PDB entry 8EOT | electron microscopy, 3.30 A resolution | chains N and C of the 9 polymer chains in the assembly

Chain N:
Molecule: 40-nt DNA strand
Sequence (40 nucleotides; each row starts with the number of its first residue):
     1 GGGCGCATGC TGCTCATCAA AGCCATGACG GCGACTGCCG
Disordered / not traced: 1-7, 24-25

Chain C:
Name: DNA-directed RNA polymerase subunit beta
From: Mycobacterium tuberculosis H37Rv
Notes: EC 2.7.7.6
UniProt: P9WGY9 (RPOB_MYCTU); residues 1-1178 here = UniProt positions 1-1178
Sequence (1178 residues; numbered 1 to 1178; the number before each row is that of its first residue):
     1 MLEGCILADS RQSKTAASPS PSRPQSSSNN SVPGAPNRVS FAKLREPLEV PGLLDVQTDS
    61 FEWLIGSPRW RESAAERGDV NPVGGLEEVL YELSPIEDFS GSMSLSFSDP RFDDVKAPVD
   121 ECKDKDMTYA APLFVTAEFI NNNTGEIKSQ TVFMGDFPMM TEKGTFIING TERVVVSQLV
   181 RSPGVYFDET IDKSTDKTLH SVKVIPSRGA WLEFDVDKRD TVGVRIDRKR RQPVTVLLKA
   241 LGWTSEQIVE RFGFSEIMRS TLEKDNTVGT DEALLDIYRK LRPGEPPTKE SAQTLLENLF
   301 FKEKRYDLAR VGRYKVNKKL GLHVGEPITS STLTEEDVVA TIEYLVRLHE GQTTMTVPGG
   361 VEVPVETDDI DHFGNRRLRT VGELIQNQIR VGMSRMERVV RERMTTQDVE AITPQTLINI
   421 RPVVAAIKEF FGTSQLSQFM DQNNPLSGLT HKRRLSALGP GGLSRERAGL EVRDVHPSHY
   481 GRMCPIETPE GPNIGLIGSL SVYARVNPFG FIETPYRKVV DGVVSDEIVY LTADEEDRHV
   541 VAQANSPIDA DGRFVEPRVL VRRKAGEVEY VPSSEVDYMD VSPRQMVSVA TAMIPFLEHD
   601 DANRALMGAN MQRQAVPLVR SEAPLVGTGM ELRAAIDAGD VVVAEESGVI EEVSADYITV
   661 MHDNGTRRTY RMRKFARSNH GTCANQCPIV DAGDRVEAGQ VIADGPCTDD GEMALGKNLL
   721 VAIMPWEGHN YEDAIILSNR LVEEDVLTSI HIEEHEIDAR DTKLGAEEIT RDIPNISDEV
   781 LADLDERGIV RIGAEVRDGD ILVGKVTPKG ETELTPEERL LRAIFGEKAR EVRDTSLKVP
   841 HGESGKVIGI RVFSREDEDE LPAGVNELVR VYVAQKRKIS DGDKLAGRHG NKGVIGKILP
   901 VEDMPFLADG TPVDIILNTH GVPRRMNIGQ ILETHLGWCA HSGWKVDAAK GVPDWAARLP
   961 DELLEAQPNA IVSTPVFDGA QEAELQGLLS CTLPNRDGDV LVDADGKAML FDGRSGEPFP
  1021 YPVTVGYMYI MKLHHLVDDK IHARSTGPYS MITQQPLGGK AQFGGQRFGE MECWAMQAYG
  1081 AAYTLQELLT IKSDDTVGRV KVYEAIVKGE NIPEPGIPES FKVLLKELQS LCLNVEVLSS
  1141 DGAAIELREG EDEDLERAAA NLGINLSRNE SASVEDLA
Disordered / not traced: 1-29, 811-828, 1170-1178
Curated features (UniProtKB/Swiss-Prot):
  - natural variant: Val423 (V423A: In strain: vr1), Leu436 (L436P: In strain: vr2), Ser437 (S437T: In strain: vr3), Gln438 to Asp441 (sequence variant, change not given here; In strain: RJ49), Gln438 (Q438L: In strain: vr4), Phe439 (F439V: In strain: RJ37), Met440 to Asn443 (deletion: In strain: RJ55), Asp441 (D441V: In strain: vr3), Leu449 to Lys452 (sequence variant, change not given here; In strain: RJ48), His451 (H451D: In strain: vr5; H451L: In strain: SP28; H451N: In strain: vr6; H451P: In strain: vr8; H451Q: In strain: vr1; H451R: In strain: vr7), Ser456 (S456L: In strain: vr11 and RJ37; S456Q: In strain: vr9; S456W: In strain: vr10), Leu458 (L458P: In strain: vr12 and SP22)
  - mutagenesis: Glu138 (E138R: Weakens interaction with TRCF and CarD), Ile147 (I147A: Weakens interaction with TRCF and CarD), Lys148 (K148A: Does not affect association with TRCF, but weakens interaction with CarD), Ser149 (S149A: Does not affect association with TRCF, but weakens interaction with CarD)

Interface between chain N and chain C:
Residue-residue contacts (11):
  DG22(N) - Arg208(C)  salt bridge to the phosphate
  DT26(N) - Trp211(C)  sugar contact
  DT26(N) - Arg228(C)  hydrogen bond to the sugar
  DG27(N) - Arg181(C)  salt bridge to the phosphate
  DG27(N) - Lys203(C)  salt bridge to the phosphate
  DG27(N) - Trp211(C)  phosphate contact
  DG27(N) - Arg228(C)  salt bridge to the phosphate
  DG27(N) - Asp371(C)  base contact
  DG27(N) - Gly462(C)  base contact
  DG27(N) - Leu463(C)  base contact
  DA28(N) - Arg467(C)  base contact
Interface residues without a listed pair, chain N (6 interface residues in all): DA21, DC38
Interface residues without a listed pair, chain C (16 interface residues in all): Gly209, Arg230, Ile370, Arg376, Arg398, Ser464, Val472

Overview:
Chain N and chain C form an interface of 6 and 16 residues respectively, with 1 hydrogen bond and 4 salt
bridges. Polar pairs include DT26(N)-Arg228(C), DG22(N)-Arg208(C) and DG27(N)-Arg181(C). Curated annotation
(UniProt) lists 4 mutagenesis sites on chain C.
Chain N is a 40-nt DNA strand and chain C is DNA-directed RNA polymerase subunit beta (Mycobacterium
tuberculosis H37Rv); the structure, M. tuberculosis RNAP elongation complex with NusG, was determined by
electron microscopy together with 8EHQ, 8EJ3, 8EOE, 8EOF, 8EOS and 8EXY from the same study.
